Entry 8VBX (electron microscopy, 3.23 A resolution); this record covers chains R and X of the 24 polymer chains in the assembly.

[Chain R (and X)]
Name: Tail fiber (gp47)
From: Pectobacterium phage PhiM1
Notes: chain X of this document is another copy of the same molecule, construct and numbering; everything in this record applies to it too
UniProt: A0A1P7WFW3 (A0A1P7WFW3_9CAUD); residues 1-534 here = UniProt positions 1-534
Sequence (534 residues; each row starts with the number of its first residue):
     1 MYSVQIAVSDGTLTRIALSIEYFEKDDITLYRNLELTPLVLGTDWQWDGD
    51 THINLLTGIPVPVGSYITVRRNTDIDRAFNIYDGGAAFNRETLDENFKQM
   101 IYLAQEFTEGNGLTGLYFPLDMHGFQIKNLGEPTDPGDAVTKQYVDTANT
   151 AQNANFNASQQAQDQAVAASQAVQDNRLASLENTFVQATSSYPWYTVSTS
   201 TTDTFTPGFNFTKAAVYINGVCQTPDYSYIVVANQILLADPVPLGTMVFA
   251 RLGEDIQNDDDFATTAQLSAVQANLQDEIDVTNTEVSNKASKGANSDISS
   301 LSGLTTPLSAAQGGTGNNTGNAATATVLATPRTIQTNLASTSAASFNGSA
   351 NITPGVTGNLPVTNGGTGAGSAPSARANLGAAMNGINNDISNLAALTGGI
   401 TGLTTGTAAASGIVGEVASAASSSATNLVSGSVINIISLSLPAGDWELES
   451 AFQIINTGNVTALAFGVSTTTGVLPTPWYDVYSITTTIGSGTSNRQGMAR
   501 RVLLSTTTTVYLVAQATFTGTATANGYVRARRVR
Not modelled in the structure: 10-13, 36, 43, 57-64, 150-534 (chain X: 1, 155-534)

[Chain R / chain X interface]
Residue-residue contacts (73; chain R residue first):
  M1(R) - Y117(X)
  V4(R) - Y117(X)
  R70(R) - Y117(X)
  R70(R) - F118(X)
  R90(R) - Y82(X)
  D94(R) - Y82(X)
  D94(R) - D83(X)  hydrogen bond (side chain-backbone)
  F97(R) - Y82(X)  hydrophobic
  F97(R) - L93(X)  hydrophobic
  F97(R) - N96(X)
  M100(R) - M100(X)  hydrophobic
  I101(R) - I75(X)
  A104(R) - L103(X)  hydrophobic
  Q105(R) - I75(X)  hydrogen bond (side chain-backbone)
  Q105(R) - D76(X)  hydrogen bond (side chain-backbone)
  F107(R) - F107(X)
  T108(R) - I75(X)
  T108(R) - L113(X)
  E109(R) - G115(X)
  L113(R) - F118(X)
  T114(R) - F118(X)
  T114(R) - P119(X)
  T114(R) - L120(X)
  T114(R) - D121(X)
  G115(R) - L120(X)
  G115(R) - D121(X)
  L116(R) - L120(X)  hydrophobic
  L116(R) - D121(X)  hydrogen bond (backbone-backbone)
  L116(R) - M122(X)
  L116(R) - H123(X)
  Y117(R) - H123(X)
  Y117(R) - F125(X)
  F118(R) - M122(X)
  F118(R) - F125(X)
  P119(R) - F125(X)
  P119(R) - Q126(X)
  L120(R) - Q126(X)  hydrogen bond (backbone-backbone)
  L120(R) - I127(X)
  L120(R) - K128(X)  hydrogen bond (backbone-backbone)
  D121(R) - K128(X)
  D121(R) - N129(X)
  M122(R) - I127(X)  hydrophobic
  M122(R) - N129(X)
  H123(R) - N129(X)
  G124(R) - N129(X)  hydrogen bond (backbone-backbone)
  G124(R) - G131(X)
  F125(R) - N129(X)
  F125(R) - L130(X)
  F125(R) - G131(X)  hydrogen bond (backbone-backbone)
  Q126(R) - L130(X)
  Q126(R) - E132(X)
  Q126(R) - T134(X)
  Q126(R) - D138(X)
  I127(R) - L130(X)  hydrophobic
  I127(R) - D138(X)
  I127(R) - A139(X)  hydrogen bond (backbone-backbone)
  K128(R) - G137(X)
  K128(R) - D138(X)
  N129(R) - G137(X)  hydrogen bond (backbone-backbone)
  L130(R) - G137(X)  hydrogen bond (backbone-backbone)
  L130(R) - A139(X)  hydrophobic
  A139(R) - A139(X)
  A139(R) - V140(X)
  V140(R) - P136(X)
  V140(R) - G137(X)
  V140(R) - D138(X)
  V140(R) - V140(X)
  T141(R) - D135(X)
  T141(R) - P136(X)
  T141(R) - G137(X)
  T141(R) - D138(X)  hydrogen bond (backbone-backbone)
  T141(R) - V140(X)
  K142(R) - P136(X)  hydrogen bond (backbone-backbone)
Also at the interface, not in a pair above, chain R (42 interface residues in all): Y2, I6, E91, L93, G110, D138, Y144
Also at the interface, not in a pair above, chain X (42 interface residues in all): L34, L36, A78, I81, F88, G112, L116, P133, Y144

[Summary]
The chain R/chain X interface involves 42 residues from each chain, with 13 hydrogen bonds. Polar contacts
include D94(R)-D83(X), Q105(R)-I75(X) and Q105(R)-D76(X).
Both chains are Tail fiber (gp47) (Pectobacterium phage PhiM1). Entry 8VBX (C6 nozzle and fibre complex of the
mature bacteriophage PhiM1 particle) was determined by electron microscopy (same publication as 8VB0, 8VB2 and
8VB4).
